PDB entry 4QXJ | X-ray diffraction, 2.80 A resolution | chains H and Z of the 28 polymer chains in the assembly

== Chain H ==
Molecule: Proteasome subunit beta type-2
From: Saccharomyces cerevisiae
Notes: EC 3.4.25.1
UniProt: P25043 (PSB2_YEAST); residues 1-232 here correspond to UniProt positions 30-261 (UniProt number = residue number + 29)
Amino-acid sequence (232 residues; each row starts with the number of its first residue):
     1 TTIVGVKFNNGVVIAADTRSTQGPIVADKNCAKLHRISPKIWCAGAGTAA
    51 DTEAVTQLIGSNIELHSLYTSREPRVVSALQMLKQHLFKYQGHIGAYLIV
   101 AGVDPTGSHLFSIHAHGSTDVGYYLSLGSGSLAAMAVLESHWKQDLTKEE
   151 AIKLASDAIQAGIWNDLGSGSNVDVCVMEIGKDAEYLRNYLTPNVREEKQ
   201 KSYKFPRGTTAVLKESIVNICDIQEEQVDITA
Unresolved in the structure: 223-232
Covalently attached groups: compound 04C linked to Thr1
Ligand contacts:
  - 04C (1,2,4-trideoxy-4-methyl-2-{[N-(morpholin-4-ylacetyl)-L-alanyl-O-methyl-L-tyrosyl]amino}-1-phenyl-D-xylitol), molecule 1: Arg19, Ser20, Thr21, Gln22, Cys31, Lys33, Gly45, Ala46, Gly47, Thr48, Ala49, Thr52, Ser129, Gly168
  - 04C, molecule 2: His114, His116, Ser118
Curated features (UniProtKB/Swiss-Prot):
  - active site: Thr1 (Nucleophile)

== Chain Z ==
Molecule: Proteasome subunit beta type-6
From: Saccharomyces cerevisiae
Notes: EC 3.4.25.1
UniProt: P23724 (PSB6_YEAST); residues 1-222 here correspond to UniProt positions 20-241 (UniProt number = residue number + 19)
Amino-acid sequence (222 residues; numbered 1 to 222; the number before each row is that of its first residue):
     1 QFNPYGDNGGTILGIAGEDFAVLAGDTRNITDYSINSRYEPKVFDCGDNI
    51 VMSANGFAADGDALVKRFKNSVKWYHFDHNDKKLSINSAARNIQHLLYGK
   101 RFFPYYVHTIIAGLDEDGKGAVYSFDPVGSYEREQCRAGGAAASLIMPFL
   151 DNQVNFKNQYEPGTNGKVKKPLKYLSVEEVIKLVRDSFTSATERHIQVGD
   201 GLEILIVTKDGVRKEFYELKRD
Ligand contacts: 04C (1,2,4-trideoxy-4-methyl-2-{[N-(morpholin-4-ylacetyl)-L-alanyl-O-methyl-L-tyrosyl]amino}-1-phenyl-D-xylitol): Arg101, Asp126, Pro127, Val128

== Interface between chain H and chain Z ==
Residue-residue contacts (60):
  Arg19(H) - Ile196(Z)
  Arg19(H) - Asp222(Z)  salt bridge
  Gly23(H) - Tyr33(Z)
  Pro24(H) - Arg194(Z)
  Pro24(H) - His195(Z)
  Pro24(H) - Ile196(Z)  hydrogen bond (backbone-backbone)
  Ile25(H) - Arg194(Z)
  Ile25(H) - His195(Z)
  Val26(H) - Glu193(Z)
  Val26(H) - Arg194(Z)  hydrogen bond (backbone-backbone)
  Val26(H) - Ile196(Z)  hydrophobic
  Ala27(H) - Arg194(Z)  hydrogen bond (backbone-side chain)
  Lys29(H) - Glu193(Z)  salt bridge
  Lys29(H) - Arg194(Z)
  Ile163(H) - Asp222(Z)
  Trp164(H) - Ile35(Z)
  Trp164(H) - Arg38(Z)  hydrogen bond (backbone-side chain)
  Trp164(H) - Arg221(Z)
  Trp164(H) - Asp222(Z)
  Asn165(H) - Tyr33(Z)
  Asn165(H) - Arg38(Z)
  Asp166(H) - Tyr33(Z)
  Asp166(H) - Asp222(Z)
  Leu167(H) - Arg28(Z)
  Leu167(H) - Ile30(Z)  hydrophobic
  Leu167(H) - Asp32(Z)
  Leu167(H) - Tyr33(Z)  hydrogen bond (backbone-backbone)
  Leu167(H) - Ile35(Z)  hydrophobic
  Leu167(H) - Ile196(Z)
  Gly168(H) - Tyr33(Z)
  Ser169(H) - Asp222(Z)
  Gly170(H) - Asp222(Z)
  Ser171(H) - Asp222(Z)  hydrogen bond (backbone-side chain)
  Asn194(H) - Lys220(Z)  hydrogen bond (backbone-side chain)
  Asn194(H) - Asp222(Z)
  Arg196(H) - Thr189(Z)  hydrogen bond
  Arg196(H) - Ser190(Z)  hydrogen bond
  Arg196(H) - Glu193(Z)
  Glu197(H) - Arg185(Z)  salt bridge
  Glu197(H) - Thr189(Z)
  Lys199(H) - Asp186(Z)
  Gln200(H) - Lys182(Z)
  Gln200(H) - Arg185(Z)  hydrogen bond
  Gln200(H) - Asp186(Z)  hydrogen bond (backbone-side chain)
  Lys201(H) - Glu179(Z)
  Lys201(H) - Asp186(Z)  hydrogen bond (backbone-side chain)
  Tyr203(H) - Phe149(Z)
  Tyr203(H) - Gln153(Z)
  Tyr203(H) - Leu183(Z)
  Tyr203(H) - Asp186(Z)  hydrogen bond
  Phe205(H) - Asn152(Z)
  Phe205(H) - Gln153(Z)
  Phe205(H) - Gln159(Z)
  Pro206(H) - Pro162(Z)  hydrophobic
  Arg207(H) - Pro162(Z)
  Gly208(H) - Pro162(Z)
  Thr209(H) - Gln159(Z)
  Thr209(H) - Tyr160(Z)  hydrogen bond (backbone-backbone)
  Ala211(H) - Tyr160(Z)  hydrophobic
  Ala211(H) - Gly166(Z)
Interface residues without a listed pair, chain H (33 interface residues in all): Thr21, Asp28, Ser129, Val195
Interface residues without a listed pair, chain Z (32 interface residues in all): Ser34, Leu145, Asn158, Glu161, Glu218

== In short ==
The interface between chain H and chain Z involves 33 residues on one side and 32 on the other, with 14
hydrogen bonds and 3 salt bridges. Polar contacts include Arg19(H)-Asp222(Z), Lys29(H)-Glu193(Z) and
Glu197(H)-Arg185(Z). Chain H binds compound 04C. Ligands of chain Z: compound 04C.
Chain H is Proteasome subunit beta type-2 and chain Z is Proteasome subunit beta type-6, both from
Saccharomyces cerevisiae; the structure, yCP beta5-M45A mutant in complex with the epoxyketone inhibitor ONX
0914, was determined by X-ray diffraction, deposited together with 4QUX, 4QUY, 4QV0, 4QV1, 4QV3, 4QV4 and 42
further entries.
